PDB entry 6WCJ | electron microscopy, 6.30 A resolution (low resolution: residue-level contacts below are approximate; hydrogen-bond / salt-bridge calls are withheld) | chains D and G of the 15 polymer chains in the assembly

# Chain D (and G)
Protein: Clathrin heavy chain 1
Organism: Bos taurus
Notes: chain G of this document is another copy of the same molecule, construct and numbering; everything in this record applies to it too
Reference sequence: P49951 (CLH1_BOVIN); residue numbers follow UniProt; this construct covers 1-1675
Chain sequence (1675 residues; each row starts with the number of its first residue):
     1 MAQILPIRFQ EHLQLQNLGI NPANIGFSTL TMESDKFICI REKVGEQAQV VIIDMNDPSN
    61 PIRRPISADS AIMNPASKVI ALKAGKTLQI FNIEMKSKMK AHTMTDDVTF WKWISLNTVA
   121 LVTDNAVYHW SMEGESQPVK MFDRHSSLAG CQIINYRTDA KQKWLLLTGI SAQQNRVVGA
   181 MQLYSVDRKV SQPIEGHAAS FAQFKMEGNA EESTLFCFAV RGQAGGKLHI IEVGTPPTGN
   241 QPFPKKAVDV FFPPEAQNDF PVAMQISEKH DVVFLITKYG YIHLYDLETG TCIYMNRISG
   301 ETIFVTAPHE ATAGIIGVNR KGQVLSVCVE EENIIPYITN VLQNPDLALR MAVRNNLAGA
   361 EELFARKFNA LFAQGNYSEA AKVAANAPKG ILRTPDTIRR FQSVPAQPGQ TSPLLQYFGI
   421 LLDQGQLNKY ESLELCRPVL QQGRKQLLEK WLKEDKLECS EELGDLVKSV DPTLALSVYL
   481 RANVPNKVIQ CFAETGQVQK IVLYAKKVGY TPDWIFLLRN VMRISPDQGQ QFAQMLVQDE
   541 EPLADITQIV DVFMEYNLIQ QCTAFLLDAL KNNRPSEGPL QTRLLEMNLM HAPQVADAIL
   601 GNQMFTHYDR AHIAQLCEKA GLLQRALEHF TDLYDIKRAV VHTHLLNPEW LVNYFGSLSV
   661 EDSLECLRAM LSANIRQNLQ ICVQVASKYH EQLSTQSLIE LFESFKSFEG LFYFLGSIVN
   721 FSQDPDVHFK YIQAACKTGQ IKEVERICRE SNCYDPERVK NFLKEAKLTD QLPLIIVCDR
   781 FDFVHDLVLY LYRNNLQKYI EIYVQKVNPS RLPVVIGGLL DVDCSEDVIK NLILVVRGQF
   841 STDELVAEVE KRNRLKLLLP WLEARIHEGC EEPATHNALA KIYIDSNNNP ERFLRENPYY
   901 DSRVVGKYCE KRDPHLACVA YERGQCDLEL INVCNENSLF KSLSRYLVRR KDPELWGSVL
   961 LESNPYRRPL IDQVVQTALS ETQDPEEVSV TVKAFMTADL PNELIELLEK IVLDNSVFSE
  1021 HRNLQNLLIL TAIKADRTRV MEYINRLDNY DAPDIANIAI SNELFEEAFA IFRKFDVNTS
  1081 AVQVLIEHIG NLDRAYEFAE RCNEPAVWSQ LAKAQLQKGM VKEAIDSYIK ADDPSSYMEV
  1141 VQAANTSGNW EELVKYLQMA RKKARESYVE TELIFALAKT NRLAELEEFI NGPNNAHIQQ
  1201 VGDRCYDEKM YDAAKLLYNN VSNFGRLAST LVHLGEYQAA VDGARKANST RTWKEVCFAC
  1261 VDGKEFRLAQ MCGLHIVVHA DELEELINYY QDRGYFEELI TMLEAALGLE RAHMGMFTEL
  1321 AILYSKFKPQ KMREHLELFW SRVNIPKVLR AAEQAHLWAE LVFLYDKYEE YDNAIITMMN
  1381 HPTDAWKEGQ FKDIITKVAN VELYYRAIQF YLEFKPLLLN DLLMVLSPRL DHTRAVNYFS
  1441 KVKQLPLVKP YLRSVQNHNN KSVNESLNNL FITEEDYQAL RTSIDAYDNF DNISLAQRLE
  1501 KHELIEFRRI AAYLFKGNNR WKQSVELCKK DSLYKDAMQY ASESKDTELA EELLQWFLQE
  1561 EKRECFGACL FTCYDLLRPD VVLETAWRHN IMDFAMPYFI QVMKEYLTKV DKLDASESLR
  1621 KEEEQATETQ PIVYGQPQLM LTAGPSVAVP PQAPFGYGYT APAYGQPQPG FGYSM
Disordered / not traced: 1-1247, 1642-1675 (chain G: 1-808, 1475-1675)
UniProt features mapped onto this chain:
  - region: Ala68 to Asp107 (WD40-like repeat 2), Thr302 to Glu330 (WD40-like repeat 7), Glu449 to Asp465 (Binding site for the uncoating ATPase, involved in lattice disassembly)
  - modified residue: Ala2 (N-acetylalanine), Ser67 (Phosphoserine), Thr105 (Phosphothreonine), Tyr184 (Phosphotyrosine), Thr394 (Phosphothreonine), Tyr634 (Phosphotyrosine), Lys737 (N6-succinyllysine), Lys856 (N6-acetyllysine), Tyr899 (Phosphotyrosine), Ser1167 (Phosphoserine), Tyr1206 (Phosphotyrosine), Ser1229 (Phosphoserine), Lys1441 (N6-acetyllysine), Tyr1477 (Phosphotyrosine), Tyr1487 (Phosphotyrosine), Ser1494 (Phosphoserine), Lys1501 (N6-acetyllysine)

# Interface between chain D and chain G
Contacting residue pairs (6):
  Lys1387(D) with Glu1334(G)
  Gly1389(D) with Glu1334(G)
  Gln1390(D) with Glu1334(G); Leu1338(G)
  Asp1393(D) with Leu1307(G); Leu1338(G)
Other interface residues (no listed pair), chain D (5 interface residues in all): Lys1392
Other interface residues (no listed pair), chain G (4 interface residues in all): Glu1304

# In short
The interface between chain D and chain G involves 5 residues on one side and 4 on the other.
Both chains are Clathrin heavy chain 1 (Bos taurus). Entry 6WCJ (Asymmetric vertex of the clathrin minicoat
cage) was determined by electron microscopy.
